5JJ1 - chains G and H of the 12 polymer chains in the assembly; structure by X-ray diffraction, 3.30 A resolution.

Chain G (and H):
Protein: Portal protein
Source organism: Enterobacteria phage P22
Notes: chain H of this document is another copy of the same molecule, construct and numbering; everything in this record applies to it too
Reference sequence: P26744 (PORTL_BPP22); numbering as in UniProt (aligned over 1-602)
Chain sequence (610 residues; row label = number of the first residue in the row):
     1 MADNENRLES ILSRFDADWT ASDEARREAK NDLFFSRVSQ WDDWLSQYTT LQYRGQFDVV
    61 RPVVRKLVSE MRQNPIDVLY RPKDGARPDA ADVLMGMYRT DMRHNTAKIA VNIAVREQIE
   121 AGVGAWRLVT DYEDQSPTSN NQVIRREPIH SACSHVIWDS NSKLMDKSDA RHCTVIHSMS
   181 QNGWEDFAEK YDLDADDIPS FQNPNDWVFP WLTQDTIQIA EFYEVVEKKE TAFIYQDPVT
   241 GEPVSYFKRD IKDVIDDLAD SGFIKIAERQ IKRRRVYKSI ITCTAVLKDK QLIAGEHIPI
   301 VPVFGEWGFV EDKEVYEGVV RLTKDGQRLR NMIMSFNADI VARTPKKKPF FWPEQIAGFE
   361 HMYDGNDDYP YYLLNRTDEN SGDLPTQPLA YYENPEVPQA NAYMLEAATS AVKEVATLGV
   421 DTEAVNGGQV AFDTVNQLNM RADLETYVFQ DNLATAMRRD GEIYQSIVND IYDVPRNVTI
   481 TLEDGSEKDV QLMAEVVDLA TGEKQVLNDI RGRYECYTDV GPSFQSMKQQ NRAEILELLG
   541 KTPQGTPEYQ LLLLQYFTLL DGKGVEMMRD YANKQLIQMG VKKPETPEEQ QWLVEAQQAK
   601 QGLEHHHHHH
Disordered / not traced: 1-8, 594-610
Sequence notes: expression tag (603-610)
UniProt features mapped onto this chain:
  - mutagenesis: V64 (V64A/T/M: Overpackaging), V303 (V303A/T/M/Y: Overpackaging)

How chain G and chain H interact:
Pairs across the interface (116):
  W44(G) with Y53(H)
  S46(G) with Y53(H), hydrogen bond (backbone-side chain)
  Q47(G) with Y53(H)
  Y48(G) with Y53(H), hydrogen bond (backbone-side chain)
  R81(G) with G562(H), hydrogen bond (side chain-backbone); K563(H)
  K83(G) with R99(H); D561(H), salt bridge
  P88(G) with K563(H)
  S160(G) with N182(H)
  K163(G) with I149(H)
  L164(G) with E147(H)
  Y235(G) with Y191(H)
  Q236(G) with Y191(H)
  F247(G) with K190(H); Y191(H), hydrophobic; D192(H)
  K248(G) with A188(H), hydrogen bond (side chain-backbone); E189(H); Y191(H)
  D250(G) with I293(H)
  K252(G) with Y132(H); Q135(H)
  D253(G) with N452(H); L453(H)
  E306(G) with N112(H)
  W307(G) with I113(H)
  G308(G) with R116(H)
  F309(G) with I113(H), hydrophobic; R116(H), hydrogen bond (backbone-side chain); H150(H); S151(H)
  V310(G) with H150(H); S151(H)
  E311(G) with H150(H); W211(H)
  D312(G) with H150(H), hydrogen bond (backbone-side chain)
  E317(G) with R61(H), salt bridge
  G318(G) with R61(H), hydrogen bond (backbone-side chain)
  R321(G) with S39(H), hydrogen bond (side chain-backbone); Q40(H); W41(H); R54(H), hydrogen bond (backbone-side chain); Q56(H); D58(H); R61(H)
  L322(G) with R54(H), hydrogen bond (backbone-side chain); D58(H)
  K324(G) with R54(H)
  D325(G) with R54(H)
  R328(G) with I333(H); M334(H); N337(H)
  L329(G) with N337(H)
  M332(G) with V341(H), hydrophobic
  A342(G) with N366(H), hydrogen bond (backbone-side chain)
  P345(G) with N366(H)
  K346(G) with N366(H), hydrogen bond (backbone-backbone); D367(H); D368(H); Y369(H)
  K348(G) with Y371(H)
  E360(G) with Y369(H)
  N380(G) with R376(H)
  S381(G) with D383(H)
  G382(G) with D383(H)
  D383(G) with D383(H)
  L384(G) with D383(H)
  T386(G) with F351(H); R376(H)
  L389(G) with L389(H), hydrophobic
  Y392(G) with K347(H); F351(H)
  N394(G) with Y391(H), hydrogen bond
  E396(G) with Y391(H); E393(H)
  A400(G) with P398(H)
  E414(G) with P62(H)
  V415(G) with R61(H)
  T417(G) with K66(H)
  V425(G) with I535(H), hydrophobic
  Q429(G) with R72(H)
  A431(G) with R72(H)
  F432(G) with R65(H)
  R441(G) with H104(H)
  R513(G) with S136(H)
  Y517(G) with R103(H), hydrogen bond (backbone-side chain)
  T518(G) with R103(H)
  D519(G) with M102(H)
  V520(G) with M102(H)
  K528(G) with V565(H)
  Q530(G) with R532(H), hydrogen bond
  E537(G) with R532(H); A533(H); E534(H), hydrogen bond (side chain-backbone); I535(H)
  L538(G) with I535(H); L536(H); L538(H), hydrophobic
  L539(G) with L538(H)
  G540(G) with L538(H)
  K541(G) with R532(H), hydrogen bond (side chain-backbone); A533(H); E534(H), hydrogen bond (side chain-backbone)
  T542(G) with Y556(H)
  P543(G) with L539(H), hydrophobic; Y556(H)
  P547(G) with Y549(H)
  L551(G) with Y556(H), hydrophobic
  G580(G) with M567(H)
  V581(G) with M567(H)
  K582(G) with G564(H); M567(H)
  K583(G) with K563(H), hydrogen bond (side chain-backbone); G564(H); M567(H)
Interface residues without a listed pair, chain G (98 interface residues in all): D159, M165, V226, R249, I251, V319, R343, T344, E379, P385, Q387, A390, Q399, M404, G419, V430, T434, L438, P522, T546, E548
Interface residues without a listed pair, chain H (84 interface residues in all): Q52, N105, I109, T130, D134, E185, L292, A294, A338, Y363, P385, T386, V397, A454, N531, E566

Summary:
98 residues of chain G and 84 residues of chain H are in contact; the contacts include 19 hydrogen bonds and 2
salt bridges. Polar contacts include K83(G)-D561(H), E317(G)-R61(H) and S46(G)-Y53(H). From UniProt: 2
mutagenesis sites on chain G.
Chain G and chain H are both Portal protein (Enterobacteria phage P22); the structure, Structure of the
Immature Procapsid Conformation of P22 Portal Protein, was determined by X-ray diffraction together with 5JJ3
from the same study.
